8B1U - chains B and X of the 5 polymer chains in the assembly; structure by electron microscopy, 3.80 A resolution.

# Chain B
Name: RecBCD enzyme subunit RecB
Source organism: Escherichia coli
Notes: EC 3.1.11.5
Reference sequence: A0A024LB08 (A0A024LB08_ECOLX); residue numbers follow UniProt; this construct covers 1-1180
Amino-acid sequence (1180 residues; row label = number of the first residue in the row):
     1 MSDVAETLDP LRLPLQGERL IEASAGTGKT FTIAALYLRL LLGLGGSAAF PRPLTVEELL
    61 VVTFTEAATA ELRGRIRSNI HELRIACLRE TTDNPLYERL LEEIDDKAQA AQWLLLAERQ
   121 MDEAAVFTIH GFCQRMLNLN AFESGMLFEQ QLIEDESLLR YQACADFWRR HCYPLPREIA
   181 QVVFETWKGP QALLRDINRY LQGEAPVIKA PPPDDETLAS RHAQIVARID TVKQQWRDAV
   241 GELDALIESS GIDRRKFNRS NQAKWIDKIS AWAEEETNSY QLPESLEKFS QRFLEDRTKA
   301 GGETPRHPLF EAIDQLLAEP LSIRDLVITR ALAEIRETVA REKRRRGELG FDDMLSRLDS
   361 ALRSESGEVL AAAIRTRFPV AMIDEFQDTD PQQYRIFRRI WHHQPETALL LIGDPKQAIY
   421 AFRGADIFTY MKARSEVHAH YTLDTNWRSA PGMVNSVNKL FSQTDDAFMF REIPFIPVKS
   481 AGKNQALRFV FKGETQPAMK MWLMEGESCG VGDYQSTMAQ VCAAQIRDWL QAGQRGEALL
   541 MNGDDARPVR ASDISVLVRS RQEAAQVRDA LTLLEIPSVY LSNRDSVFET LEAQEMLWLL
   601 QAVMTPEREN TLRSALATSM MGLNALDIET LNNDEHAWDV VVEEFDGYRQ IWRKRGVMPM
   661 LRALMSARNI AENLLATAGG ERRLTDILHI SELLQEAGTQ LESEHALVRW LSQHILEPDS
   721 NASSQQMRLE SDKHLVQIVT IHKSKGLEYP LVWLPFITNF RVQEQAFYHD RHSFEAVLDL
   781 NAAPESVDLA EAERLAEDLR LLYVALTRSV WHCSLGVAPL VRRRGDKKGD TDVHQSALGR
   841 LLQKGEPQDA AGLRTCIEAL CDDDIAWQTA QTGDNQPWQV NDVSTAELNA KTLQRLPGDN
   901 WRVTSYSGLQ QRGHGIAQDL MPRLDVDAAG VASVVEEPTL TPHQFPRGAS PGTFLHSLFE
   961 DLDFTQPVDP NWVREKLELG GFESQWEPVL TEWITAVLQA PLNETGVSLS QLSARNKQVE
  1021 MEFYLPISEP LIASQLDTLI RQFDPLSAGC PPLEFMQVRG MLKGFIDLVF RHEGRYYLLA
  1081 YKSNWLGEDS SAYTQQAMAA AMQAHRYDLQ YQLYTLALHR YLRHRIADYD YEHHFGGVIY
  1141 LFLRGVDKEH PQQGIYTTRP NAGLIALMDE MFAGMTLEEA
Not modelled in the structure: 1-4, 912-940, 1175-1180
Differences from the reference sequence: engineered mutation Ala1080 (Asp in A0A024LB08)
Bound ions: Mg2+: Thr30 (together with AMP-PNP)
Small-molecule neighbours: AMP-PNP (ANP; phosphoaminophosphonic acid-adenylate ester): Ser24, Ala25, Gly26, Thr27, Gly28, Lys29, Thr30, Phe31, Glu385, Gln417, Trp447, Arg448, Lys483, Gly746, Glu748, Arg808
What the authors report for this chain:
  - mutagenesis - D1080A: abolished catalytic activity on DNA substrates (citing earlier work)

# Chain X
Molecule: 70-nt DNA strand
Sequence (70 nucleotides; row label = number of the first residue in the row):
     1 TTTTTTTTTT TTTCTAATGC GAGCACTGCT ACAGCATTTC CCATGCTGTA GCAGTGCTCG
    61 CATTAGATTT
Not modelled in the structure: 31-49

# Interface between chain B and chain X
Residue-residue contacts (35; chain B residue first):
  Arg254(B) with DC26(X), salt bridge to the phosphate
  Arg255(B) with DC26(X), sugar contact; DG56(X), sugar contact; DC57(X), sugar contact
  Lys256(B) with DC57(X), salt bridge to the phosphate; DT58(X), phosphate contact
  Asn258(B) with DA25(X), hydrogen bond to the sugar
  Ser260(B) with DA25(X), hydrogen bond to the phosphate
  Trp265(B) with DC59(X), phosphate contact
  Lys288(B) with DC59(X), salt bridge to the phosphate
  Arg297(B) with DT58(X), salt bridge to the phosphate
  Phe422(B) with DT69(X), stacking on the base
  Arg423(B) with DT70(X), hydrogen bond to the base
  Val511(B) with DG66(X), phosphate contact
  Arg559(B) with DT68(X), base contact; DT69(X), sugar contact
  Ser560(B) with DT68(X), base contact; DT69(X), phosphate contact
  Arg561(B) with DT69(X), salt bridge to the phosphate
  Gln562(B) with DT68(X), hydrogen bond to the phosphate
  Ser582(B) with DT70(X), phosphate contact
  Thr740(B) with DT70(X), hydrogen bond to the phosphate
  His742(B) with DT69(X), sugar contact
  Lys743(B) with DT70(X), phosphate contact
  Arg761(B) with DA67(X), salt bridge to the phosphate; DT68(X), salt bridge to the phosphate
  Arg822(B) with DA67(X), salt bridge to the phosphate
  Arg823(B) with DT18(X), salt bridge to the phosphate
  Arg824(B) with DA16(X), hydrogen bond to the base; DA17(X), hydrogen bond to the base; DT18(X), sugar contact; DT64(X), base contact; DA65(X), hydrogen bond to the base
  Gly825(B) with DT18(X), sugar contact; DG19(X), phosphate contact
Also at the interface, not in a pair above, chain B (32 interface residues in all): Arg259, Asn261, Lys264, Lys299, Tyr420, Gly512, Arg584, Asp826
Also at the interface, not in a pair above, chain X (18 interface residues in all): DT27

# Summary
32 residues of chain B face 18 of chain X across their interface, with 8 hydrogen bonds, 9 salt bridges and 1
aromatic stacking contact. Polar pairs include Arg423(B)-DT70(X), Arg824(B)-DA16(X) and Arg824(B)-DA17(X).
Bound to chain B: AMP-PNP. From the paper: D1080A of chain B abolishes catalytic activity on DNA substrates.
Chain B is RecBCD enzyme subunit RecB (Escherichia coli) and chain X is a 70-nt DNA strand; the structure,
RecBCD-DNA in complex with the phage protein Abc2 and host PpiB, was determined by electron microscopy,
deposited together with 8B1R and 8B1T.
